PDB entry 5S63 | X-ray diffraction, 2.60 A resolution | chains B and C of the 6 polymer chains in the assembly

Chain B:
Name: Tubulin beta-2B chain
From: Bos taurus
UniProt: Q6B856 (TBB2B_BOVIN); the author numbering skips numbers that UniProt does not, so the offset changes along the chain: 1-42 = UniProt 1-42; 45-360 = UniProt 43-358; 369-455 = UniProt 359-445
Amino-acid sequence (445 residues; each row starts with the number of its first residue; note: 10 numbers in that range are skipped by the numbering (no residue carries them; nothing is unmodelled there)):
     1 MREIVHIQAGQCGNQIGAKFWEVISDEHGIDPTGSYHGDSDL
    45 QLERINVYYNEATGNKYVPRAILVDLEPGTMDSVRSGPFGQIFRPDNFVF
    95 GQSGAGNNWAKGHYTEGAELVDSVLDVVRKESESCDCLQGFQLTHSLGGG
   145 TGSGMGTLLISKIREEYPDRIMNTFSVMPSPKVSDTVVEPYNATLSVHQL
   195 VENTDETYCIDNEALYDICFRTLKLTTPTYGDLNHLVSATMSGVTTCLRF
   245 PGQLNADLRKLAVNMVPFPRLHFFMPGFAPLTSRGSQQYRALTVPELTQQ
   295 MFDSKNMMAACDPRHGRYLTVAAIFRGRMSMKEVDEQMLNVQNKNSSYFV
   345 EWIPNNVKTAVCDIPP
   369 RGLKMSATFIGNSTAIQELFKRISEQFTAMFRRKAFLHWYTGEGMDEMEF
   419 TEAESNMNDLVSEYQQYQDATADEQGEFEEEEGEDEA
Unresolved in the structure: 279-280, 438-455
Curated features (UniProtKB/Swiss-Prot):
  - motif: Met1 to Ile4 (MREI motif)
  - binding site (GTP): Gln11, Glu71, Ser140, Gly144, Thr145, Gly146, Asn206, Asn228
  - binding site (Mg(2+)): Glu71
  - modified residue: Ser40 (Phosphoserine), Thr57 (Phosphothreonine), Lys60 (N6-acetyllysine), Ser174 (Phosphoserine), Thr287 (Phosphothreonine), Thr292 (Phosphothreonine), Arg320 (Omega-N-methylarginine), Glu448 (5-glutamyl polyglutamate)
  - cross-link (Glycyl lysine isopeptide (Lys-Gly)): Lys60 (interchain with G-Cter in ubiquitin), Lys326 (interchain with G-Cter in ubiquitin)
Metal / ion sites: Mg2+: Gln11 (together with GDP); Ca2+: Glu113 (shared with Glu284(C) of chain C)
Ligand contacts:
  - GDP (guanosine-5'-diphosphate): Gly10, Gln11, Cys12, Gln15, Ile16, Asp69, Ala99, Asn101, Ser140, Gly142, Gly143, Gly144, Thr145, Gly146, Ser147, Val171, Pro173, Val177, Asp179, Glu183, Asn206, Leu209, Tyr224, Leu227, Asn228
  - NV7 (1-[(furan-2-yl)methyl]-4-(methylsulfonyl)piperazine): Val177, Ser178, Tyr210, Pro222, Thr223, Tyr224, Leu227

Chain C:
Name: Tubulin alpha-1B chain
From: Bos taurus
UniProt: P81947 (TBA1B_BOVIN); residue numbers follow UniProt; this construct covers 1-451
Amino-acid sequence (451 residues; each row starts with the number of its first residue):
     1 MRECISIHVGQAGVQIGNACWELYCLEHGIQPDGQMPSDKTIGGGDDSFN
    51 TFFSETGAGKHVPRAVFVDLEPTVIDEVRTGTYRQLFHPEQLITGKEDAA
   101 NNYARGHYTIGKEIIDLVLDRIRKLADQCTGLQGFLVFHSFGGGTGSGFT
   151 SLLMERLSVDYGKKSKLEFSIYPAPQVSTAVVEPYNSILTTHTTLEHSDC
   201 AFMVDNEAIYDICRRNLDIERPTYTNLNRLISQIVSSITASLRFDGALNV
   251 DLTEFQTNLVPYPRIHFPLATYAPVISAEKAYHEQLSVAEITNACFEPAN
   301 QMVKCDPRHGKYMACCLLYRGDVVPKDVNAAIATIKTKRSIQFVDWCPTG
   351 FKVGINYQPPTVVPGGDLAKVQRAVCMLSNTTAIAEAWARLDHKFDLMYA
   401 KRAFVHWYVGEGMEEGEFSEAREDMAALEKDYEEVGVDSVEGEGEEEGEE
   451 Y
Unresolved in the structure: 441-451
Metal / ion sites: Ca2+ site 1: Asp39, Thr41, Gly44, Glu55; Ca2+ site 2: Glu284 (shared with Glu113(B) of chain B)
Ligand contacts:
  - GTP (guanosine-5'-triphosphate): Gly10, Gln11, Ala12, Gln15, Ile16, Asp69, Asp98, Ala99, Ala100, Asn101, Ser140, Gly142, Gly143, Gly144, Thr145, Gly146, Ile171, Pro173, Val177, Ser178, Thr179, Glu183, Asn206, Tyr224, Leu227, Asn228, Ile231
  - NV7 (1-[(furan-2-yl)methyl]-4-(methylsulfonyl)piperazine): Leu248, Pro325, Val353, Ile355

How chain B and chain C interact:
Contacting residue pairs (40):
  Gln96(B) - Met1(C)
  Gln96(B) - Arg2(C)  hydrogen bond (backbone-side chain)
  Ser97(B) - Arg2(C)
  Gly100(B) - Thr257(C)
  Asn101(B) - Glu254(C)  hydrogen bond
  Asp179(B) - Lys352(C)  hydrogen bond (backbone-side chain)
  Thr180(B) - Glu254(C)
  Thr180(B) - Asn258(C)
  Val181(B) - Asn258(C)  hydrogen bond (backbone-side chain)
  Val181(B) - Pro348(C)  hydrophobic
  Val182(B) - Thr257(C)
  Thr221(B) - Lys326(C)
  Thr221(B) - Asn329(C)
  Ala397(B) - Trp346(C)
  Met398(B) - Trp346(C)
  Arg400(B) - Asp345(C)  salt bridge
  Arg400(B) - Ser439(C)  hydrogen bond
  Arg401(B) - Tyr262(C)  hydrogen bond (backbone-side chain)
  Arg401(B) - Asp345(C)  salt bridge
  Arg401(B) - Trp346(C)
  Arg401(B) - Glu434(C)  hydrogen bond (side chain-backbone)
  Arg401(B) - Val435(C)
  Arg401(B) - Val437(C)  hydrogen bond (side chain-backbone)
  Arg401(B) - Asp438(C)
  Arg401(B) - Ser439(C)  hydrogen bond
  Lys402(B) - Tyr262(C)
  Ala403(B) - Tyr262(C)
  Ala403(B) - Trp346(C)  hydrophobic
  Phe404(B) - Thr257(C)
  Phe404(B) - Asn258(C)
  Phe404(B) - Val260(C)
  Phe404(B) - Pro261(C)  hydrogen bond (backbone-backbone)
  Phe404(B) - Trp346(C)  hydrophobic
  His406(B) - Val260(C)  hydrogen bond (side chain-backbone)
  His406(B) - Pro261(C)
  His406(B) - Tyr262(C)
  His406(B) - Pro263(C)
  Trp407(B) - Gln256(C)
  Trp407(B) - Thr257(C)  hydrogen bond (side chain-backbone)
  Trp407(B) - Val260(C)
Also at the interface, not in a pair above, chain C (22 interface residues in all): Pro325

In short:
18 residues of chain B and 22 residues of chain C are in contact; the contacts include 12 hydrogen bonds and 2
salt bridges. Polar pairs include Arg400(B)-Asp345(C), Arg401(B)-Asp345(C) and Gln96(B)-Arg2(C). Compound NV7
is bound between chain B and chain C. Chain B binds GDP.
Chain B is Tubulin beta-2B chain and chain C is Tubulin alpha-1B chain, both from Bos taurus; the structure,
Tubulin-Z2241115980-complex, was determined by X-ray diffraction (same publication as 5S4L, 5S4M, 5S4N, 5S4O,
5S4P, 5S4Q and 52 further entries).
